9MPC - chains H and L; structure by X-ray diffraction, 3.30 A resolution.

# Chain H
Molecule: Fab heavy chain
Notes: antibody fragment or engineered binder
Chain sequence (237 residues; numbered 1 to 216 plus 21 insertion-coded residues; the number before each row is that of its first residue; a row labelled like 82A-82C holds insertion residues (82A, then the next letters in order)):
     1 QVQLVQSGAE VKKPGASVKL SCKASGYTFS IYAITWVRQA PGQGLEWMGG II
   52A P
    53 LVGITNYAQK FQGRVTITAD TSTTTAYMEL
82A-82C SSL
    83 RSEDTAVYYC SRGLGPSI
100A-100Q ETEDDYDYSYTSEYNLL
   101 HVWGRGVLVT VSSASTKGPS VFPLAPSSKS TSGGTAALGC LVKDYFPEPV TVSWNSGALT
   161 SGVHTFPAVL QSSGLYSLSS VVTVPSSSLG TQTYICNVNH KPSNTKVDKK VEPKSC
Not modelled in the structure: 1, 127-134, 214-216
Modified / non-standard residues: Tyr-100F (O-sulfo-L-tyrosine; TYS); Tyr-100H (O-sulfo-L-tyrosine; TYS)
Disulfide bonds: Cys-22/Cys-92, Cys-140/Cys-196

# Chain L
Molecule: Fab light chain
Notes: antibody fragment or engineered binder
Chain sequence (216 residues; numbered 1 to 213 plus 4 insertion-coded residues; 1 number in that range is skipped by the numbering (no residue carries it; nothing is unmodelled there); the number before each row is that of its first residue; a row labelled like 27A-27C holds insertion residues (27A, then the next letters in order)):
     1 QAALTQPRS
    11 VSESPGQSVT FSCTGTS
27A-27C SDI
    28 GGYNYVSWFQ QHPETAPKLM IYEVSKRPSG VSDRFSGSKS GNTASLTISG LQAEDEADYY
    88 CSSYADSN
   95A T
    96 LVFGGGTRLT VLGQPKAAPS VTLFPPSSEE LQANKATLVC LISDFYPGAV TVAWKADSSP
   156 VKAGVETTTP SKQSNNKYAA SSYLSLTPEQ WKSHRSYSCQ VTHEGSTVEK TVAPTECS
Not modelled in the structure: 1-2, 211-213
Disulfide bonds: Cys-23/Cys-88, Cys-135/Cys-194

# Interface between chain H and chain L
Pairs across the interface - 68 pairs, chain H then chain L:
  Val-37(H) with Phe-98(L), hydrophobic
  Gln-39(H) with Gln-38(L), hydrogen bond; Tyr-87(L), hydrogen bond
  Gln-43(H) with Tyr-87(L)
  Gly-44(H) with Tyr-87(L); Gly-100(L)
  Leu-45(H) with Pro-44(L), hydrophobic; Tyr-87(L); Phe-98(L)
  Trp-47(H) with Asn-95(L); Thr-95A(L); Leu-96(L); Phe-98(L), hydrophobic
  Asn-58(H) with Asn-95(L), hydrogen bond (side chain-backbone)
  Tyr-91(H) with Gln-38(L); Thr-42(L); Ala-43(L), hydrophobic
  Leu-96(H) with Tyr-49(L), hydrophobic
  Glu-100M(H) with Tyr-32(L); Tyr-91(L)
  Asn-100O(H) with Tyr-49(L); Glu-50(L), hydrogen bond
  Leu-100Q(H) with Phe-36(L); Leu-46(L); Leu-96(L), hydrophobic; Phe-98(L), hydrophobic
  His-101(H) with Leu-46(L)
  Trp-103(H) with Pro-44(L)
  Gly-104(H) with Ala-43(L)
  Arg-105(H) with Glu-41(L), hydrogen bond (side chain-backbone); Thr-42(L); Ala-43(L)
  Val-121(H) with Glu-124(L)
  Phe-122(H) with Ser-122(L); Glu-124(L); Glu-125(L)
  Pro-123(H) with Ser-122(L); Glu-124(L)
  Leu-124(H) with Phe-119(L), hydrophobic
  Ala-125(H) with Phe-119(L)
  Ala-137(H) with Phe-119(L)
  Leu-141(H) with Glu-125(L); Val-134(L), hydrophobic
  Lys-143(H) with Glu-125(L), salt bridge; Lys-130(L); Thr-132(L)
  His-164(H) with Ser-138(L); Asp-139(L), salt bridge; Gln-168(L)
  Phe-166(H) with Leu-136(L), hydrophobic; Ile-137(L); Ser-138(L); Ala-175(L); Ser-176(L)
  Pro-167(H) with Thr-163(L); Ser-166(L); Ser-176(L)
  Ala-168(H) with Thr-163(L)
  Val-169(H) with Glu-161(L); Tyr-178(L), hydrophobic
  Gln-171(H) with Ser-180(L), hydrogen bond
  Ser-177(H) with Tyr-178(L)
  Leu-178(H) with Tyr-178(L)
  Ser-179(H) with Val-134(L); Tyr-178(L), hydrogen bond
  Val-181(H) with Phe-119(L), hydrophobic; Leu-136(L), hydrophobic
  Lys-209(H) with Glu-124(L), salt bridge
Other interface residues (no listed pair), chain H (42 interface residues in all): Glu-46, Ser-100L, Tyr-100N, Leu-138, Gly-139, Asp-144, Leu-170
Other interface residues (no listed pair), chain L (38 interface residues in all): Ala-128, Ala-174

# Overview
42 residues of chain H face 38 of chain L across their interface, with 7 hydrogen bonds and 3 salt bridges.
Polar contacts include Lys-143(H)/Glu-125(L), His-164(H)/Asp-139(L) and Lys-209(H)/Glu-124(L).
Chain H is Fab heavy chain and chain L is Fab light chain; the structure, Crystal structure of the HIV
V2-apex-targeting antibody RM018 from macaque, was determined by X-ray diffraction (same publication as 9MPX,
9MQG, 9B8B, 9B8C and 9MPB).
